Entry 8CI2 (electron microscopy, 4.40 A resolution (low resolution: residue-level contacts below are approximate; hydrogen-bond / salt-bridge calls are withheld)); this record covers chains A and B of the 8 polymer chains in the assembly.

[Chain A (and B)]
Protein: Neuronal acetylcholine receptor subunit alpha-7
Source organism: Homo sapiens
Notes: chain B of this document is another copy of the same molecule, construct and numbering; everything in this record applies to it too
UniProt: P36544 (ACHA7_HUMAN); the construct has insertions or renumbered stretches relative to UniProt, so the offset changes along the chain: 1-324 = UniProt 24-347; 328-375 = UniProt 455-502
Amino-acid sequence (388 residues; numbered 1 to 388; the number before each row is that of its first residue):
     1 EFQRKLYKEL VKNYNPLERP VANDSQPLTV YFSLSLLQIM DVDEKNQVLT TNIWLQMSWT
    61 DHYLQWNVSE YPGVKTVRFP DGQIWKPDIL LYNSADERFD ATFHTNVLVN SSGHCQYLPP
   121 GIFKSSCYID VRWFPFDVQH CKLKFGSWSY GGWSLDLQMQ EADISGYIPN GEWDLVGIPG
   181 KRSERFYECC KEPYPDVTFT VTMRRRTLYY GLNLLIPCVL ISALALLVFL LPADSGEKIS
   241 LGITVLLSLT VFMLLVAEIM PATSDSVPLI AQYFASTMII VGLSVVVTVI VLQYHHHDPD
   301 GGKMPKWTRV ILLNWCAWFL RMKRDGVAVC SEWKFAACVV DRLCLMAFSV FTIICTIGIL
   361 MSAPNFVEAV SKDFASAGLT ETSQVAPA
Disordered / not traced: 207-388
Sequence notes: linker (325-327); expression tag (376-388)
Cystine bridges: Cys127-Cys141
Covalently attached groups: N-acetylglucosamine (NAG) linked to Asn23, Asn67
What the authors report for this chain:
  - mutagenesis - E9Q/K12Q/N13A: abolished expression

[How chain A and chain B interact]
Pairs across the interface - 31 pairs, chain A then chain B:
  Asn13(A) - Arg4(B)
  Asn15(A) - Tyr7(B)
  Leu17(A) - Tyr7(B)
  Leu17(A) - Pro80(B)
  Glu18(A) - Gln3(B)
  Glu18(A) - Arg4(B)
  Arg19(A) - Gln3(B)
  Asp24(A) - Phe2(B)
  Asp24(A) - Pro72(B)
  Lys45(A) - Gly171(B)
  Lys45(A) - Glu172(B)
  Asn46(A) - Gln38(B)
  Gln47(A) - Ile168(B)
  Tyr63(A) - Glu1(B)
  Tyr63(A) - Arg4(B)
  Leu90(A) - Phe103(B)
  Tyr92(A) - Trp54(B)
  Ser94(A) - Asn52(B)
  Ala95(A) - Ile122(B)
  Asp96(A) - Ile122(B)
  Glu97(A) - Arg98(B)
  Glu97(A) - Ile122(B)
  Arg98(A) - Phe103(B)
  Phe99(A) - Pro120(B)
  Asp100(A) - Phe103(B)
  Ser126(A) - Gln38(B)
  Tyr128(A) - Pro169(B)
  Trp148(A) - Thr105(B)
  Trp148(A) - Leu118(B)
  Ser149(A) - Arg78(B)
  Tyr150(A) - Arg78(B)
Other interface residues (no listed pair), chain A (25 interface residues in all): Asp88
Other interface residues (no listed pair), chain B (28 interface residues in all): Lys8, Met40, Gly73, Phe79, Asn106, Leu108, Asn170

[Summary]
25 residues of chain A and 28 residues of chain B are in contact. N-acetylglucosamine is covalently linked to
Asn23(A) and Asn67(A). From the paper: E9Q/K12Q/N13A of chain A abolish expression.
Chain A and chain B are both Neuronal acetylcholine receptor subunit alpha-7 (Homo sapiens); the structure,
human alpha7 nicotinic receptor in complex with the C4 nanobody under sub-saturating conditions, was
determined by electron microscopy together with 8C9X, 8CAU, 8CE4 and 8CI1 from the same study.
